PDB entry 8XAX | electron microscopy, 2.92 A resolution | chains M and N of the 20 polymer chains in the assembly

[Chain M (and N)]
Molecule: DUF4297
Organism: Escherichia coli
Notes: chain N of this document is another copy of the same molecule, construct and numbering; everything in this record applies to it too
UniProt: A0A9X9SUN3 (A0A9X9SUN3_ECOLX); residue numbers follow UniProt; this construct covers 1-394
Sequence (394 residues; each row starts with the number of its first residue):
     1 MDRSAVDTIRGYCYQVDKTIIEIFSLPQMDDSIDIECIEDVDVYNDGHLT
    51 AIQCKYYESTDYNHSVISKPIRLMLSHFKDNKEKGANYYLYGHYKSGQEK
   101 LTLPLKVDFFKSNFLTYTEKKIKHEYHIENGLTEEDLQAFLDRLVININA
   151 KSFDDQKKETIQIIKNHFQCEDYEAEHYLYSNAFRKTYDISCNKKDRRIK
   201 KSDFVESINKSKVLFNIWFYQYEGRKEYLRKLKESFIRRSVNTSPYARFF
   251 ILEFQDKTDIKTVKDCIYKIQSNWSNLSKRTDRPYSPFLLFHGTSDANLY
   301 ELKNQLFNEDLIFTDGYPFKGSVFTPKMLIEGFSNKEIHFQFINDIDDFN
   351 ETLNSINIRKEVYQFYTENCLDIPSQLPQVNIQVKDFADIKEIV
Not modelled in the structure: 1-223

[Interface between chain M and chain N]
Residue-residue contacts (19; chain M residue first):
  Lys261(M) with Ser375(N), hydrogen bond (side chain-backbone); Gln376(N); Leu377(N), hydrogen bond (side chain-backbone); Pro378(N); Gln379(N)
  Asp265(M) with Arg359(N), salt bridge; Pro378(N)
  Tyr268(M) with Tyr246(N); Arg359(N)
  Lys269(M) with Val241(N)
  Ser272(M) with Tyr246(N)
  Lys279(M) with Asp282(N), salt bridge
  Asn308(M) with Asn357(N), hydrogen bond (backbone-side chain)
  Glu309(M) with Asn357(N); Ile358(N); Arg359(N)
  Asp310(M) with Asn357(N), hydrogen bond; Ile358(N)
  Lys391(M) with Arg238(N)
Interface residues without a listed pair, chain M (11 interface residues in all): Lys264

[Summary]
Chain M and chain N form an interface of 11 and 12 residues respectively, with 4 hydrogen bonds and 2 salt
bridges. Polar pairs include Asp265(M)-Arg359(N), Lys279(M)-Asp282(N) and Lys261(M)-Ser375(N).
Both chains are DUF4297 (Escherichia coli). Entry 8XAX (Cryo-EM structure of an anti-phage defense complex
bound to AMPPNP and DNA at state 2) was determined by electron microscopy, deposited together with 8XAU, 8XAV,
8XAW and 8XAY.
